Entry 5OU8 (X-ray diffraction, 2.50 A resolution); this record covers chains C and D of the 5 polymer chains in the assembly.

== Chain C (and D) ==
Molecule: (GPO)5
Notes: chain D of this document is another copy of the same molecule, construct and numbering; everything in this record applies to it too
Chain sequence (15 residues; each row starts with the number of its first residue):
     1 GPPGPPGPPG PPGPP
Modified positions: Pro-3, Pro-6, Pro-9, Pro-12, Pro-15 (4-hydroxyproline; HYP)

== How chain C and chain D interact ==
Residue-residue contacts (27; chain C residue first):
  Gly-1(C) with Gly-1(D); Pro-2(D)
  Pro-2(C) with Gly-1(D); Pro-2(D)
  Pro-3(C) with Pro-2(D)
  Gly-4(C) with Pro-2(D), hydrogen bond (backbone-backbone); Pro-3(D); Gly-4(D); Pro-5(D)
  Pro-5(C) with Gly-4(D)
  Pro-6(C) with Pro-5(D)
  Gly-7(C) with Pro-5(D), hydrogen bond (backbone-backbone); Gly-7(D); Pro-8(D)
  Pro-8(C) with Gly-7(D)
  Pro-9(C) with Pro-8(D)
  Gly-10(C) with Pro-8(D), hydrogen bond (backbone-backbone); Pro-9(D); Gly-10(D), hydrogen bond (backbone-backbone)
  Pro-11(C) with Gly-10(D)
  Pro-12(C) with Pro-11(D)
  Gly-13(C) with Pro-11(D), hydrogen bond (backbone-backbone); Gly-13(D); Pro-14(D)
  Pro-14(C) with Gly-13(D)
  Pro-15(C) with Pro-14(D); Pro-15(D)
Interface residues without a listed pair, chain D (15 interface residues in all): Pro-6, Pro-12

== Summary ==
The chain C/chain D interface involves 15 residues from each chain, with 5 hydrogen bonds. Backbone hydrogen
bonds pair Gly-4(C)/Pro-2(D), Gly-7(C)/Pro-5(D) and Gly-10(C)/Pro-8(D).
Chain C and chain D are both (GPO)5; the structure, Crystal structure of Glycoprotein VI in complex with
collagen-peptide (GPO)5, was determined by X-ray diffraction.
